PDB entry 8TLV | X-ray diffraction, 2.66 A resolution | chains A and B

Chain A:
Protein: MBP and AF9 AHD fusion protein 4AQK
From: Escherichia coli K-12
Reference sequence: chimeric construct of P0AEX9, B7Z4N5: residues 2-367 from P0AEX9 (MALE_ECOLI) positions 27-392 (UniProt number = residue number + 25); residues 500-568 from B7Z4N5 positions 539-607 (UniProt number = residue number + 39)
Sequence (443 residues; each row starts with the number of its first residue; note: 128 numbers in that range are skipped by the numbering (no residue carries them; nothing is unmodelled there); numbers below 1 keep their minus sign (Ser-2 is residue -2)):
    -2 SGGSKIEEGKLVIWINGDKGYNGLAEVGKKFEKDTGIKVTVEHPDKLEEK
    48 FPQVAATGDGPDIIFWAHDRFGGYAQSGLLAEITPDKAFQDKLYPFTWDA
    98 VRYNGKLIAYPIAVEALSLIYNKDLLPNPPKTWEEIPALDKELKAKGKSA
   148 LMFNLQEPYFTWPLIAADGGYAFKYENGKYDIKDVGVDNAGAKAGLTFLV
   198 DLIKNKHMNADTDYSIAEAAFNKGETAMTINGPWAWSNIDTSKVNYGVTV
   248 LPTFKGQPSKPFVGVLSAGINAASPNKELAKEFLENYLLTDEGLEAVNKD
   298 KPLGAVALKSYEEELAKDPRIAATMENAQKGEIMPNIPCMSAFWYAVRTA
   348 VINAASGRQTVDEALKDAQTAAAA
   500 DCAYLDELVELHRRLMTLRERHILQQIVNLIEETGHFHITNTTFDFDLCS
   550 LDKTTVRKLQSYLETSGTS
Not modelled in the structure: -2 to 1, 563-568
Sequence notes: expression tag (-2 to 1); engineered mutation Cys336 (Gln361 in P0AEX9), Cys501 (Lys540 in B7Z4N5); linker (368-371)
Disulfide bonds: Cys336-Cys501
What the authors report for this chain:
  - contacts within the chain: His535-Ser549 (hydrogen bond), Thr539-Thr542 (hydrogen bond), Asp546-Cys548 (hydrogen bond), Asp546-Ser549 (hydrogen bond)
  - binding site for peptidomimetic inhibitor 28 (chain B): Gln73, Ser74, Leu504, Leu507, Val508, Leu547, Cys548
  - conformationally variable residues (loop rearrangement): Thr539 to Thr542

Chain B:
Protein: peptidomimetic inhibitor 28
Sequence (6 residues; row label = number of the first residue in the row):
     1 XPVXXX
Modified residues: HBX (benzaldehyde) at position 1, DPP (diaminopropanoic acid) at position 4, XYC ((2S)-2-azanyl-3-cyclopentyl-propanoic acid) at position 5, I6O (1-(cyclohexylmethyl)-4-phenyl-2-[(2S)-pyrrolidin-2-yl]-1H-imidazole) at position 6

Interface between chain A and chain B:
Residue-residue contacts (32; chain A residue first):
  Ser74(A) - Pro2(B)
  Leu507(A) - HBX_1(B)
  Val508(A) - HBX_1(B)
  His511(A) - HBX_1(B)
  His511(A) - Pro2(B)  hydrogen bond (side chain-backbone)
  His511(A) - Val3(B)
  Leu514(A) - XYC_5(B)
  Leu523(A) - XYC_5(B)
  Leu523(A) - I6O_6(B)
  Gln524(A) - I6O_6(B)
  Val527(A) - XYC_5(B)
  Val527(A) - I6O_6(B)
  Ile538(A) - I6O_6(B)
  Thr539(A) - I6O_6(B)
  Asn540(A) - I6O_6(B)
  Thr541(A) - I6O_6(B)
  Thr542(A) - DPP_4(B)
  Thr542(A) - XYC_5(B)
  Thr542(A) - I6O_6(B)
  Phe543(A) - Val3(B)
  Phe543(A) - DPP_4(B)
  Phe543(A) - XYC_5(B)  hydrogen bond (backbone-backbone)
  Asp544(A) - Val3(B)
  Asp544(A) - DPP_4(B)
  Phe545(A) - HBX_1(B)
  Phe545(A) - Pro2(B)
  Phe545(A) - Val3(B)  hydrogen bond (backbone-backbone)
  Asp546(A) - HBX_1(B)
  Asp546(A) - Pro2(B)
  Leu547(A) - HBX_1(B)
  Leu547(A) - Val3(B)  hydrophobic
  Cys548(A) - HBX_1(B)
Interface residues without a listed pair, chain A (24 interface residues in all): Gln73, Leu504, Met515, Arg520, Ile526
Interface features reported in the paper:
  - interface residues, chain A: Gln73(A), Ser74(A), Leu504(A), Leu507(A), Val508(A), Leu547(A), Cys548(A)

Summary:
The interface between chain A and chain B involves 24 residues on one side and 6 on the other, with 3 hydrogen
bonds. Polar contacts include His511(A)-Pro2(B), Phe543(A)-XYC_5(B) and Phe545(A)-Val3(B). The paper reports a
binding site for peptidomimetic inhibitor 28 (chain B) at Gln73(A), Ser74(A) and Leu504(A) among others;
interface residues Gln73(A), Ser74(A) and Leu504(A) among others.
Here chain A is MBP and AF9 AHD fusion protein 4AQK (Escherichia coli K-12) and chain B is peptidomimetic
inhibitor 28. Entry 8TLV (Crystal structure of MBP and AF9 AHD fusion protein 4AQK in complex with
peptidomimetic inhibitor 28) was determined by X-ray diffraction together with 8TLW and 8TLX from the same
study.
